Entry 6HKB (X-ray diffraction, 1.70 A resolution); this record covers chains A and B.

[Chain A]
Name: 14-3-3 protein sigma
Source organism: Homo sapiens
UniProt: P31947 (1433S_HUMAN); residues 1-231 here = UniProt positions 1-231
Chain sequence (236 residues; numbered -4 to 231; the number before each row is that of its first residue; numbers below 1 keep their minus sign (Gly-4 is residue -4)):
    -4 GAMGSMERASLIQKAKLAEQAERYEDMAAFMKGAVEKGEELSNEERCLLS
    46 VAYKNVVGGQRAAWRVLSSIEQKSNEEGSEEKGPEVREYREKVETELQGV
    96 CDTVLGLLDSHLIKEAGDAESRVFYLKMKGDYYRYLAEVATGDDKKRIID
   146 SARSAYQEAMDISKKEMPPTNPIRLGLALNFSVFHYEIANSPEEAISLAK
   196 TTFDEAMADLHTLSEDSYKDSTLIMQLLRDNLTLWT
Covalent attachments: compound G8Q linked to Cys42
Sequence notes: expression tag (-4 to 0); engineered mutation Asn38 (Cys in P31947), Cys42 (Asn in P31947)
Ion coordination: Mg2+ site 1 near Glu2 (its only coordinating residue here); Mg2+ site 2 near Ser37 (its only coordinating residue here); Mg2+ site 3 near Glu89 (its only coordinating residue here)
Residues lining bound ligands: G8Q ((1R,2S)-2-[methyl-[(R)-(2-methylpropan-2-yl)oxy-oxidanyl-methyl]amino]-2-phenyl-1-(2-sulfanylethylamino)ethanol): Ser45, Phe119, Lys122, Pro167, Ile168, Gly171, Asp215, Leu218, Ile219
Swiss-Prot annotation at these positions:
  - site (Interaction with phosphoserine on interacting protein): Arg56, Arg129
  - modified residue (Phosphoserine): Ser5, Ser74

[Chain B]
Name: Estrogen receptor
UniProt: P03372 (ESR1_HUMAN); residues 588-595 here = UniProt positions 588-595
Chain sequence (8 residues; numbered 588 to 595; the number before each row is that of its first residue):
   588 AEGFPATV
Disordered / not traced: 588-590
Modified positions: Thr594 (phosphothreonine; TPO)

[How chain A and chain B interact]
Contacting residue pairs (21; chain A residue first):
  Lys49(A) with Thr594(B); Val595(B)
  Arg56(A) with Thr594(B)
  Arg60(A) with Phe591(B)
  Lys122(A) with Val595(B), hydrogen bond (side chain-backbone)
  Arg129(A) with Thr594(B)
  Tyr130(A) with Thr594(B)
  Gly171(A) with Val595(B)
  Leu174(A) with Ala593(B); Thr594(B); Val595(B), hydrophobic
  Asn175(A) with Thr594(B); Val595(B), hydrogen bond (side chain-backbone)
  Val178(A) with Pro592(B), hydrophobic; Ala593(B); Thr594(B)
  Glu182(A) with Pro592(B)
  Leu222(A) with Val595(B), hydrophobic
  Asn226(A) with Pro592(B); Ala593(B), hydrogen bond (side chain-backbone)
  Trp230(A) with Pro592(B), hydrophobic
Other interface residues (no listed pair), chain A (16 interface residues in all): Asp126, Leu229

[In short]
Chain A and chain B form an interface of 16 and 5 residues respectively; the contacts include 3 hydrogen
bonds. Polar pairs include Lys122(A)-Val595(B), Asn175(A)-Val595(B) and Asn226(A)-Ala593(B). Compound G8Q is
covalently linked to Cys42(A).
Here chain A is 14-3-3 protein sigma (Homo sapiens) and chain B is Estrogen receptor. Entry 6HKB (Ternary
complex of Estrogen Receptor alpha peptide and 14-3-3 sigma C42 mutant bound to disulfide fragment ...) was
determined by X-ray diffraction together with 6HHP, 6HKF, 6HMT, 6HMU and 6HN2 from the same study.
